Entry 6U9U (X-ray diffraction, 2.26 A resolution); this record covers chains H and L.

# Chain H
Protein: GM9_TH8seq732127 FAB heavy chain
From: Homo sapiens
Notes: antibody fragment or engineered binder
Amino-acid sequence (224 residues; each row starts with the number of its first residue):
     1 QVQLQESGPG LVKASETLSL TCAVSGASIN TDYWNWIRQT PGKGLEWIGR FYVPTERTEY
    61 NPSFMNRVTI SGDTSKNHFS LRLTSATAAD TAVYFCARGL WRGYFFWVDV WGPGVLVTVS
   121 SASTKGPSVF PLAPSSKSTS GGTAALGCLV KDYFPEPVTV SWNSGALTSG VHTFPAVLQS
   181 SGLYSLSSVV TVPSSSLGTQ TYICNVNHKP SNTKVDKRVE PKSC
Not modelled in the structure: 136-141
Disulfide bonds: Cys22-Cys96, Cys148-Cys204
Metal / ion sites: Na+ site 1: Tyr104 (together with formate) (shared with Glu32(L), Asp91(L) of chain L); Na+ site 2 near Glu156 (its only coordinating residue here)

# Chain L
Protein: GM9_TH8seq732127 FAB light chain
From: Homo sapiens
Notes: antibody fragment or engineered binder
Amino-acid sequence (214 residues; row label = number of the first residue in the row):
     1 DIQMTQSPSS LSASVGDTVT VTCRASQGID KELSWYQQKP GQAPTLLIYA ASTLQTGVSS
    61 RFSGSGSGTD YTLTLTGLQP EDVATYFCLQ DYSTPYTFGQ GTKVEIKRTV AAPSVFIFPP
   121 SDEQLKSGTA SVVCLLNNFY PREAKVQWKV DNALQSGNSQ ESVTEQDSKD STYSLSSTLT
   181 LSKADYEKHK VYACEVTHQG LSSPVTKSFN RGEC
Not modelled in the structure: 213-214
Disulfide bonds: Cys23-Cys88, Cys134-Cys194
Metal / ion sites: Na+ site 1 near Asp1 (its only coordinating residue here); Na+ site 2: Glu32, Asp91 (together with formate) (shared with Tyr104(H) of chain H); Na+ site 3 near Thr178 (its only coordinating residue here)

# Chain H / chain L interface
Residue-residue contacts - 62 pairs, chain H then chain L:
  Gln39(H) - Gln38(L)  hydrogen bond
  Gln39(H) - Phe87(L)
  Leu45(H) - Phe87(L)  hydrophobic
  Leu45(H) - Phe98(L)
  Trp47(H) - Pro95(L)  hydrophobic
  Trp47(H) - Tyr96(L)
  Trp47(H) - Phe98(L)
  Arg50(H) - Tyr96(L)  hydrogen bond
  Glu59(H) - Thr94(L)  hydrogen bond
  Asn61(H) - Pro95(L)
  Pro62(H) - Pro95(L)
  Phe95(H) - Gln38(L)
  Phe95(H) - Ala43(L)  hydrophobic
  Tyr104(H) - Glu32(L)
  Tyr104(H) - Asp91(L)
  Phe105(H) - Lys31(L)
  Phe105(H) - Glu32(L)
  Phe105(H) - Ala50(L)  hydrophobic
  Phe105(H) - Asp91(L)
  Phe106(H) - Asp91(L)  hydrogen bond (backbone-side chain)
  Phe106(H) - Tyr96(L)  hydrophobic
  Trp107(H) - Ser34(L)
  Trp107(H) - Tyr36(L)
  Trp107(H) - Leu46(L)
  Trp107(H) - Tyr49(L)  hydrophobic
  Val108(H) - Tyr36(L)  hydrogen bond (backbone-side chain)
  Val108(H) - Leu46(L)
  Asp109(H) - Leu46(L)
  Trp111(H) - Tyr36(L)
  Trp111(H) - Pro44(L)
  Gly112(H) - Ala43(L)
  Pro113(H) - Ala43(L)  hydrophobic
  Phe130(H) - Ser121(L)
  Phe130(H) - Gln124(L)
  Pro131(H) - Ser121(L)
  Leu132(H) - Phe118(L)
  Leu132(H) - Val133(L)  hydrophobic
  Ala133(H) - Phe118(L)
  Ala145(H) - Phe116(L)  hydrophobic
  Ala145(H) - Phe118(L)
  Leu149(H) - Ser131(L)
  Lys151(H) - Gln124(L)
  Lys151(H) - Ser131(L)
  His172(H) - Asn137(L)
  His172(H) - Asn138(L)  hydrogen bond
  His172(H) - Asp167(L)
  His172(H) - Ser174(L)  hydrogen bond
  Phe174(H) - Leu135(L)  hydrophobic
  Phe174(H) - Ser162(L)
  Phe174(H) - Thr164(L)
  Phe174(H) - Ser174(L)
  Phe174(H) - Leu175(L)
  Phe174(H) - Ser176(L)
  Pro175(H) - Ser162(L)  hydrogen bond (backbone-side chain)
  Pro175(H) - Val163(L)
  Val177(H) - Gln160(L)
  Val177(H) - Glu161(L)
  Val177(H) - Ser162(L)
  Leu178(H) - Gln160(L)
  Val189(H) - Leu135(L)  hydrophobic
  Thr191(H) - Asn137(L)
  Lys217(H) - Glu123(L)  salt bridge
Other interface residues (no listed pair), chain H (40 interface residues in all): Ile37, Glu46, Val129, Pro134, Thr143, Leu146, Gln179, Ser187
Other interface residues (no listed pair), chain L (37 interface residues in all): Asp30, Leu89

# In short
40 residues of chain H face 37 of chain L across their interface, with 8 hydrogen bonds and 1 salt bridge.
Polar contacts include Lys217(H)-Glu123(L), Gln39(H)-Gln38(L) and Arg50(H)-Tyr96(L). Tyr104(H), Glu32(L) and
Asp91(L) coordinate Na+ site 2.
Chain H is GM9_TH8seq732127 FAB heavy chain and chain L is GM9_TH8seq732127 FAB light chain, both from Homo
sapiens; the structure, Structure of GM9_TH8seq732127 FAB, was determined by X-ray diffraction, deposited
together with 6U3Z.
